PDB entry 4UST | X-ray diffraction, 1.90 A resolution | chain A

Chain A:
Molecule: Adenylate cyclase type 10
Organism: Homo sapiens
Notes: EC 4.6.1.1; fragment: catalytic domain, residues 1-469
Reference sequence: Q96PN6 (ADCYA_HUMAN); residue numbers follow UniProt; this construct covers 1-469
Chain sequence (475 residues; numbered 1 to 475; the number before each row is that of its first residue):
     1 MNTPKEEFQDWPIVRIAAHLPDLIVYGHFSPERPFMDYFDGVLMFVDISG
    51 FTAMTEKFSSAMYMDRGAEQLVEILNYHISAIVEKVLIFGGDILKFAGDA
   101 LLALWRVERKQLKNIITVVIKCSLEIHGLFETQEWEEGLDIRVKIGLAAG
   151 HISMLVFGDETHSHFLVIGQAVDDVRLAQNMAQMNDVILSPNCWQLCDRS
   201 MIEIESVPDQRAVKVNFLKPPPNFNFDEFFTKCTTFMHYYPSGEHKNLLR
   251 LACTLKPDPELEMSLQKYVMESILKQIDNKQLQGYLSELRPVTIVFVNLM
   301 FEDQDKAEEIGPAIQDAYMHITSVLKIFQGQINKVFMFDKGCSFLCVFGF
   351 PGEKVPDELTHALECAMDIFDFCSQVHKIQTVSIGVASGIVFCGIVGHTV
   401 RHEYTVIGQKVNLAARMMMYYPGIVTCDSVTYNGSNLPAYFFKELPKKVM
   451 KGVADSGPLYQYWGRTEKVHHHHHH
Unresolved in the structure: 131-140, 468-475
Sequence notes: expression tag (470-475)
Modified positions: Cys-253 (s,s-(2-hydroxyethyl)thiocysteine; CME)
Bound ions: Mg2+: Asp-47, Asp-99 (together with pyrophosphate)
Residues lining bound ligands: pyrophosphate (POP): Asp-47, Ile-48, Ser-49, Gly-50, Phe-51, Thr-52, Asp-99, Lys-144, Asn-412
Swiss-Prot annotation at these positions:
  - binding site (ATP): Asp-47 to Thr-52, Asp-99, Lys-144, Val-406, Asn-412 to Arg-416
  - binding site (Mg(2+)): Asp-47, Ile-48, Asp-99
  - binding site (hydrogencarbonate): Lys-95, Val-167, Arg-176, Met-337
  - mutagenesis: Lys-95 (K95A: Nearly abolishes bicarbonate-mediated increase of enzyme activity. Abolishes bicarbonate-mediated increase of enzyme activity; when associated with A-176), Arg-176 (R176A: Reduces bicarbonate-mediated increase of enzyme activity. Abolishes bicarbonate-mediated increase of enzyme activity; when associated with A-95)

Summary:
Chain A binds pyrophosphate. Asp-47 and Asp-99 form the Mg2+ site. UniProt lists 14 ATP-binding residues, 3
Mg2+-binding residues, 4 hydrogencarbonate-binding residues and 2 mutagenesis sites.
Chain A is Adenylate cyclase type 10 (Homo sapiens); the structure, Crystal structure of human soluble
Adenylyl Cyclase with pyrophosphate resulting from soaking with GTP and Magnesium, was determined by X-ray
diffraction, deposited together with 4USU, 4USV and 4USW.
